Entry 9EI6 (X-ray diffraction, 1.44 A resolution); this record covers chain A.

== Chain A ==
Molecule: Prolyl 4-hydroxylase alpha subunit domain-containing protein
From: Photorhabdus asymbiotica
UniProtKB: C7BKM7 (C7BKM7_PHOAA); residues 22-226 here correspond to UniProt positions 1-205 (UniProt number = residue number - 21)
Amino-acid sequence (226 residues; each row starts with the number of its first residue):
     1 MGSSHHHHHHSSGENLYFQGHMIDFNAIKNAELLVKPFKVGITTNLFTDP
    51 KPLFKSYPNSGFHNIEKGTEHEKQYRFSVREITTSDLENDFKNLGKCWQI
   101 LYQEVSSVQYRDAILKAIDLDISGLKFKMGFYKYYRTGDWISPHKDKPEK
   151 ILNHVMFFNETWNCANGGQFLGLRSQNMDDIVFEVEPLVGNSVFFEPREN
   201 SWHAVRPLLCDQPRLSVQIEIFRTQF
Not modelled in the structure: 1-10, 69-72
Differences from the reference sequence: initiating methionine (1); expression tag (2-21)
Metal / ion sites: Fe ion: His144, Asp146, His203 (together with 2-oxoglutaric acid)
Small-molecule neighbours: 2-oxoglutaric acid (AKG): Phe77, Tyr134, Ile141, His144, Asp146, Val155, Phe157, Phe170, His203, Val205, Arg214, Ser216, Gln218

== In short ==
Bound to chain A: 2-oxoglutaric acid. His144, Asp146 and His203 form the Fe ion site.
Chain A is Prolyl 4-hydroxylase alpha subunit domain-containing protein (Photorhabdus asymbiotica); the
structure, PasI from Photorhabdus asymbiotica bound to Fe(II) and alpha-ketoglutarate, was determined by X-ray
diffraction together with 9EI7 from the same study.
